PDB entry 5AR7 | X-ray diffraction, 2.71 A resolution | chains A and B

[Chain A (and B)]
Molecule: Receptor-interacting serine/threonine-protein kinase 2
Source organism: Homo sapiens
Notes: EC 2.7.10.2, 2.7.11.1; fragment: kinase domain; chain B of this document is another copy of the same molecule, construct and numbering; everything in this record applies to it too
UniProt: O43353 (RIPK2_HUMAN); residue numbers follow UniProt; this construct covers 1-310
Amino-acid sequence (326 residues; numbered -15 to 310; the number before each row is that of its first residue; numbers below 1 keep their minus sign (Met-15 is residue -15)):
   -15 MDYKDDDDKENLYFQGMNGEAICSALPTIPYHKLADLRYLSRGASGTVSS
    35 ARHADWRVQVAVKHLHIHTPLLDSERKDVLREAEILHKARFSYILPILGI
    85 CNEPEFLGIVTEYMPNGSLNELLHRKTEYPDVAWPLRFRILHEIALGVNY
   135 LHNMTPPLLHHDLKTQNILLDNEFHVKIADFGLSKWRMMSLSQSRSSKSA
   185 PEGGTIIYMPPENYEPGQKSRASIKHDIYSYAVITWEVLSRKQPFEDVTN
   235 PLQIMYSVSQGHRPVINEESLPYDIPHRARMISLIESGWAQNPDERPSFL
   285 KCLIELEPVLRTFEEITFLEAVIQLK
Unresolved in the structure: -15 to 5, 51-55, 173-188, 200-205 (chain B: -15 to 5, 51-55, 167-187)
Sequence notes: expression tag (-15 to 0)
Small-molecule neighbours: SR8 (1-(5-tert-butyl-1,2-oxazol-3-yl)-3-(4-pyridin-4-yloxyphenyl)urea): Val32, Ala45, Lys47, Glu66, Ile69, Leu70, Ala73, Ile78, Leu79, Thr95, Glu96, Tyr97, Met98, Leu135, Leu142, His144, Leu153, Ile162, Ala163, Asp164, Phe165, Arg171

[How chain A and chain B interact]
Pairs across the interface (70):
  Ile6(A) - Ser8(B)
  Ile6(A) - Ala9(B)
  Ile6(A) - Leu10(B)  hydrogen bond (backbone-backbone)
  Ile6(A) - Leu64(B)  hydrophobic
  Ile6(A) - Ala67(B)  hydrophobic
  Ile6(A) - Glu68(B)
  Ile6(A) - His71(B)
  Cys7(A) - Cys7(B)  hydrophobic
  Cys7(A) - Ser8(B)
  Cys7(A) - Lys72(B)
  Ser8(A) - Ile6(B)
  Ser8(A) - Cys7(B)
  Ser8(A) - Ser8(B)  hydrogen bond (backbone-backbone)
  Ser8(A) - His71(B)
  Ala9(A) - Ile6(B)
  Leu10(A) - Ile6(B)  hydrogen bond (backbone-backbone)
  Asp39(A) - Asn133(B)  hydrogen bond (backbone-side chain)
  Asp39(A) - Asn137(B)
  Asp39(A) - Leu284(B)
  Trp40(A) - Leu130(B)
  Trp40(A) - Asn133(B)
  Trp40(A) - Tyr134(B)  hydrophobic
  Arg41(A) - Leu130(B)
  Arg41(A) - Leu287(B)
  Arg41(A) - Glu291(B)  salt bridge
  Val42(A) - Phe75(B)  hydrophobic
  Val42(A) - Leu130(B)  hydrophobic
  Leu64(A) - Ile6(B)
  Ala67(A) - Ile6(B)  hydrophobic
  Glu68(A) - Ile6(B)
  His71(A) - Ile6(B)
  His71(A) - Ser8(B)  hydrogen bond (backbone-side chain)
  Lys72(A) - Cys7(B)
  Lys72(A) - Ser8(B)
  Arg74(A) - Arg74(B)
  Phe75(A) - Val42(B)  hydrophobic
  Ser76(A) - Glu96(B)  hydrogen bond
  Glu96(A) - Ser76(B)  hydrogen bond
  Arg123(A) - Glu157(B)  salt bridge
  Leu130(A) - Trp40(B)
  Leu130(A) - Arg41(B)
  Leu130(A) - Val42(B)  hydrophobic
  Asn133(A) - Asp39(B)  hydrogen bond (side chain-backbone)
  Asn133(A) - Trp40(B)
  Tyr134(A) - Pro11(B)
  Tyr134(A) - Trp40(B)
  Asn137(A) - Asp39(B)
  Asn156(A) - His159(B)  hydrogen bond
  Glu157(A) - Arg123(B)  salt bridge
  Glu157(A) - Glu157(B)
  Glu157(A) - His159(B)  salt bridge
  Glu157(A) - Leu303(B)
  His159(A) - Glu157(B)  salt bridge
  Leu284(A) - Arg41(B)
  Leu287(A) - Arg41(B)
  Ile288(A) - Arg41(B)
  Glu291(A) - Arg41(B)  salt bridge
  Glu299(A) - Asn156(B)  hydrogen bond
  Glu299(A) - Lys310(B)
  Ile300(A) - Lys310(B)
  Leu303(A) - Val306(B)  hydrophobic
  Leu303(A) - Ile307(B)  hydrophobic
  Leu303(A) - Lys310(B)
  Ile307(A) - Ile300(B)  hydrophobic
  Ile307(A) - Leu303(B)  hydrophobic
  Ile307(A) - Glu304(B)
  Ile307(A) - Ile307(B)  hydrophobic
  Lys310(A) - Glu299(B)  salt bridge
  Lys310(A) - Ile300(B)
  Lys310(A) - Leu303(B)
Other interface residues (no listed pair), chain A (42 interface residues in all): Pro11, Ala38, Tyr77, Leu82, Ile84, Glu304, Val306
Other interface residues (no listed pair), chain B (42 interface residues in all): Ala38, Tyr77, Leu82, Ile84, Ile288

[Summary]
Chain A and chain B each contribute 42 residues to their interface; the contacts include 10 hydrogen bonds and
7 salt bridges. Among the polar pairs are Arg41(A)-Glu291(B), Arg123(A)-Glu157(B) and Glu157(A)-His159(B).
Ligands of chain A: compound SR8.
Both chains are Receptor-interacting serine/threonine-protein kinase 2 (Homo sapiens). Entry 5AR7 (RIP2 Kinase
Catalytic Domain (1 - 310) complex with Biaryl Urea) was determined by X-ray diffraction together with 5AR2,
5AR3, 5AR4, 5AR5 and 5AR8 from the same study.
